8V2B - chains A and B of the 3 polymer chains in the assembly; structure by electron microscopy, 3.67 A resolution.

Chain A:
Molecule: Oncostatin-M
From: Mus musculus
Reference sequence: P53347 (ONCM_MOUSE); residue numbers follow UniProt; this construct covers 24-206
Sequence (183 residues; row label = number of the first residue in the row):
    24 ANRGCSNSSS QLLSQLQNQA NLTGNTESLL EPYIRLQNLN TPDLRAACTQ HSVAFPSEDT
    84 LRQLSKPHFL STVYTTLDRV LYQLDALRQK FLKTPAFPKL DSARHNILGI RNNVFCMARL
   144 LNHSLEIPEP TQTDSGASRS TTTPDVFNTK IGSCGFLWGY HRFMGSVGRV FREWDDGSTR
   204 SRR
Unresolved in the structure: 152-161, 203-206
UniProt features mapped onto this chain:
  - glycosylation (N-linked (GlcNAc...) asparagine): Asn30, Asn44, Asn145
Disulfides: Cys28-Cys139, Cys71-Cys177
Reported in the primary citation:
  - specificity-determining residues: Asp66 (citing earlier work)
  - mutagenesis - Q60A/N61A/T64A/D66A/L67A: decreased signaling
  - mutagenesis - F114A/L115A/K116A, D168A/V169A: unchanged signaling

Chain B:
Molecule: Interleukin-6 receptor subunit beta
From: Mus musculus
Reference sequence: Q00560 (IL6RB_MOUSE); residues 23-617 here = UniProt positions 23-617
Sequence (623 residues; each row starts with the number of its first residue):
    23 QLLEPCGYIY PEFPVVQRGS NFTAICVLKE ACLQHYYVNA SYIVWKTNHA AVPREQVTVI
    83 NRTTSSVTFT DVVLPSVQLT CNILSFGQIE QNVYGVTMLS GFPPDKPTNL TCIVNEGKNM
   143 LCQWDPGRET YLETNYTLKS EWATEKFPDC QSKHGTSCMV SYMPTYYVNI EVWVEAENAL
   203 GKVSSESINF DPVDKVKPTP PYNLSVTNSE ELSSILKLSW VSSGLGGLLD LKSDIQYRTK
   263 DASTWIQVPL EDTMSPRTSF TVQDLKPFTE YVFRIRSIKD SGKGYWSDWS EEASGTTYED
   323 RPSRPPSFWY KTNPSHGQEY RSVRLIWKAL PLSEANGKIL DYEVILTQSK SVSQTYTVTG
   383 TELTVNLTND RYVASLAARN KVGKSAAAVL TIPSPHVTAA YSVVNLKAFP KDNLLWVEWT
   443 PPPKPVSKYI LEWCVLSENA PCVEDWQQED ATVNRTHLRG RLLESKCYQI TVTPVFATGP
   503 GGSESLKAYL KQAAPARGPT VRTKKVGKNE AVLAWDQIPV DDQNGFIRNY SISYRTSVGK
   563 EMVVHVDSSH TEYTLSSLSS DTLYMVRMAA YTDEGGKDGP EFTFTTPKFA QGEIEEQKLI
   623 SEEDLGGEQK LISEEDLHHH HHH
Unresolved in the structure: 23-26, 610-645
Construct notes: expression tag (618-645)
UniProt features mapped onto this chain:
  - motif: Trp308 to Ser312 (WSXWS motif)
  - glycosylation (N-linked (GlcNAc...) asparagine): Asn43, Asn61, Asn83, Asn131, Asn157, Asn225, Asn388, Asn476, Asn551
Disulfides: Cys28-Cys54, Cys48-Cys103, Cys134-Cys144, Cys172-Cys180, Cys456-Cys464
Covalent attachments: N-acetylglucosamine (NAG) linked to Asn43, Asn61, Asn83, Asn131, Asn157, Asn225, Asn388, Asn551

Chain A / chain B interface:
Contacting residue pairs - 25 pairs, chain A then chain B:
  Arg26(A) with Glu163(B); Glu193(B), salt bridge; Trp195(B); Ser209(B)
  Gly27(A) with Asn211(B)
  Cys28(A) with Ala165(B), hydrophobic; Asn211(B)
  Gln34(A) with Asn191(B); Asp213(B)
  Gln38(A) with Tyr189(B); Asn191(B); Asp213(B), hydrogen bond
  Asn41(A) with Tyr189(B)
  Gln42(A) with Tyr188(B); Tyr189(B); Val190(B)
  Leu45(A) with Leu250(B), hydrophobic
  Gly132(A) with Val190(B)
  Asn135(A) with Ala165(B); Thr166(B), hydrogen bond; Val190(B)
  Asn136(A) with Tyr189(B), hydrogen bond (side chain-backbone); Val190(B)
  Phe138(A) with Thr166(B)
  Cys139(A) with Ala165(B), hydrophobic
Also at the interface, not in a pair above, chain A (17 interface residues in all): Ala24, Ser29, His128, Leu131
Also at the interface, not in a pair above, chain B (16 interface residues in all): Trp164, Glu167, Thr187

In short:
17 residues of chain A face 16 of chain B across their interface; the contacts include 3 hydrogen bonds and 1
salt bridge. Polar contacts include Arg26(A)-Glu193(B), Gln38(A)-Asp213(B) and Asn135(A)-Thr166(B). The paper
reports that Q60A/N61A/T64A/D66A/L67A of chain A reduce signaling; the specificity determinant Asp66(A); 3
substitutions were tested in all.
Here chain A is Oncostatin-M and chain B is Interleukin-6 receptor subunit beta, both from Mus musculus. Entry
8V2B (Cryo-EM structure of mouse type II OSM receptor complex: model for full extracellular assembly) was
determined by electron microscopy together with 8V29, 8V2A and 8V2C from the same study.
